Entry 6DBL (electron microscopy, 5.00 A resolution (low resolution: residue-level contacts below are approximate; hydrogen-bond / salt-bridge calls are withheld)); this record covers chains C and F of the 8 polymer chains in the assembly.

[Chain C]
Protein: Recombination activating gene 1 - MBP chimera
Organism: Escherichia coli
Notes: EC 2.3.2.27
UniProt: chimeric construct of P0AEX9, O13033: residues -113 to 250 from P0AEX9 (MALE_ECOLI) positions 29-392 (UniProt number = residue number + 142); residues 271-1031 from O13033 positions 271-1031 (same numbers)
Sequence (1159 residues; numbered -127 to 1031; the number before each row is that of its first residue; numbers below 1 keep their minus sign (Met-127 is residue -127)):
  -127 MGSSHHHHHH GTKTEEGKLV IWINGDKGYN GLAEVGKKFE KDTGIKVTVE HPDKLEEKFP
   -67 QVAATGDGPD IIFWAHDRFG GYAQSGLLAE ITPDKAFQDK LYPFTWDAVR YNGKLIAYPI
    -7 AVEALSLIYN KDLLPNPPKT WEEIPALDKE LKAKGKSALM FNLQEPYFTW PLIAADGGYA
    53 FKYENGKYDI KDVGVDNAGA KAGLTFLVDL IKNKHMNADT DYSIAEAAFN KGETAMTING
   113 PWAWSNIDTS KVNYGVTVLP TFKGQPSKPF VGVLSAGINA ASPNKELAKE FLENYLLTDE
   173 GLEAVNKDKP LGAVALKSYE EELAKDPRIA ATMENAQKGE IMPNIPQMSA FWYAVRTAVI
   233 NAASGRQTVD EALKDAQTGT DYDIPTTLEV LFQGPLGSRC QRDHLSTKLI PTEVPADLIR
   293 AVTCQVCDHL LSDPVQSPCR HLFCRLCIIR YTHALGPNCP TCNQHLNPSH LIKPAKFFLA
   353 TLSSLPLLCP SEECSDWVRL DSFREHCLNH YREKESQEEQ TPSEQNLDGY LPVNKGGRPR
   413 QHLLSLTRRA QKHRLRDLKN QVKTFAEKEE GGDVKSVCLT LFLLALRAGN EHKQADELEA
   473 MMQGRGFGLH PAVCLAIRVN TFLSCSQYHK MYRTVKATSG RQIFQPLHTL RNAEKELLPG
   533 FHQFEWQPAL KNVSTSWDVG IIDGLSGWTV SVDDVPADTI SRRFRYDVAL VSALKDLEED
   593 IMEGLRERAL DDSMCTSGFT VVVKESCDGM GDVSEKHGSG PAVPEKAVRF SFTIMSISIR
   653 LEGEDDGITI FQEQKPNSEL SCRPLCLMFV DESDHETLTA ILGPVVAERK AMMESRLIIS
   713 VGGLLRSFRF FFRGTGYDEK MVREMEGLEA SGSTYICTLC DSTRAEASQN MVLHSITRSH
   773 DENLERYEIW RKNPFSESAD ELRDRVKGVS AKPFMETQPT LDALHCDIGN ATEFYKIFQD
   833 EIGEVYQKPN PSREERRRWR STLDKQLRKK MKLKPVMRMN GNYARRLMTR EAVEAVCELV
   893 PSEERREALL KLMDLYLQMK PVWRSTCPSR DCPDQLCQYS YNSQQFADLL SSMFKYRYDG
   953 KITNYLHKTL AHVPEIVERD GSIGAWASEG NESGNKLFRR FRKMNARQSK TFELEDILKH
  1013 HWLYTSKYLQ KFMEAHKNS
Not modelled in the structure: -127 to 407, 629-634, 1030-1031
Differences from the reference sequence: initiating methionine (-127); expression tag (-126 to -114); linker (251-270)
Ion coordination: Ca2+: Asp620, Glu984 (shared with 1 residue of chain G); Zn2+: Cys749, Cys752, His959, His964

[Chain F]
Molecule: Molecule name: Reverse strand of 12-RSS substrate DNA
Sequence (50 nucleotides; row label = number of the first residue in the row):
     1 CTGCAGGGTT TTTGTTCCAG TCTGTAGCAC TGTGTAAGAC AGGCCAGATC

[Interface between chain C and chain F]
Residue-residue contacts - 24 pairs, chain C then chain F:
  Gly409(C) - DT9(F)
  Arg410(C) - DT9(F)
  Arg410(C) - DT10(F)
  Arg410(C) - DT11(F)
  Arg412(C) - DT11(F)
  Gln413(C) - DT11(F)
  Gln413(C) - DT12(F)
  Leu418(C) - DT12(F)
  Thr419(C) - DT13(F)
  Arg421(C) - DT13(F)
  Arg421(C) - DG14(F)
  Ala422(C) - DT12(F)
  His501(C) - DG24(F)
  His501(C) - DT25(F)
  Tyr504(C) - DG24(F)
  Arg505(C) - DT25(F)
  Lys508(C) - DG24(F)
  His520(C) - DT23(F)
  Lys628(C) - DT31(F)
  Lys628(C) - DG32(F)
  Gln1000(C) - DC30(F)
  Gln1000(C) - DT31(F)
  Ser1001(C) - DC30(F)
  Ser1001(C) - DT31(F)
Interface residues without a listed pair, chain C (20 interface residues in all): Gly408, His425, Arg426, Pro518
Interface residues without a listed pair, chain F (14 interface residues in all): DT15, DC22

[Overview]
20 residues of chain C face 14 of chain F across their interface. Asp620(C) and Glu984(C) form the Ca2+ site.
The Zn2+ site is built by Cys749(C), Cys752(C), His959(C) and His964(C).
Here chain C is Recombination activating gene 1 - MBP chimera (Escherichia coli) and chain F is Molecule name:
Reverse strand of 12-RSS substrate DNA. Entry 6DBL (Cryo-EM structure of RAG in complex with 12-RSS and 23-RSS
substrate DNAs) was determined by electron microscopy (same publication as 6DBI, 6DBJ, 6DBO, 6DBQ, 6DBR, 6DBT
and 4 further entries).
